6O87 - chain A; structure by X-ray diffraction, 1.75 A resolution.

# Chain A
Name: UDP-glycosyltransferase 76G1
Organism: Stevia rebaudiana
Notes: EC 2.4.1.-
UniProtKB: Q6VAB4 (U76G1_STERE); residues 1-458 here = UniProt positions 1-458
Sequence (458 residues; each row starts with the number of its first residue):
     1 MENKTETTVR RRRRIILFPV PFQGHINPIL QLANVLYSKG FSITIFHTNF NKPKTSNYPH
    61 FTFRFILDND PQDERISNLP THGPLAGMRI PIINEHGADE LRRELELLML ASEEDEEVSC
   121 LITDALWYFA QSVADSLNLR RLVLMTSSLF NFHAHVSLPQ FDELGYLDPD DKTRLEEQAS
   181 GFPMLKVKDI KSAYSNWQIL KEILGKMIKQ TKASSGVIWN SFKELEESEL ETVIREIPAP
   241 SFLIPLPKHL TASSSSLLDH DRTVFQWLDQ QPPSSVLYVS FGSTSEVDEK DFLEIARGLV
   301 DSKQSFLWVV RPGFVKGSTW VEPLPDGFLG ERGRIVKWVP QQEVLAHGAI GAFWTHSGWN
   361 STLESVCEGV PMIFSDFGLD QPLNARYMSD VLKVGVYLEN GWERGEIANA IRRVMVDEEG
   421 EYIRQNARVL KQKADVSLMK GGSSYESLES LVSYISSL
Not modelled in the structure: 1-11, 170-173
Residues lining bound ligands: UDP (uridine-5'-diphosphate): Q23, G24, N27, Y278, S280, G282, S283, T284, V309, W338, V339, Q341, Q342, H356, G358, W359, N360, S361, E364, Q381
Reported in the primary citation:
  - binding site for UDP: H260, S283, T284, W338, V339, Q341, H356, N360, S361, E364
  - catalytic residues: H25, D124 (by similarity / conservation)
  - specificity-determining residues: L126, M145, S147, N151, H155, L379 (by similarity / conservation)
  - mutagenesis - H25A, T146N, D380A, Q381A: abolished catalytic activity
  - mutagenesis - L126I (750-fold), M145F, M145W (750-fold), T146A (80-fold), S147A (170-fold), S147N (170-fold), S147T (170-fold), N151A (3- to 15-fold), N151Q (3- to 15-fold), H155A (3- to 15-fold), H155R (25-fold), H155W (25-fold), L200I, L204I, M207F, M207W (13-fold), L379I (3- to 15-fold): decreased catalytic activity

# Summary
Ligands of chain A: UDP. The paper reports catalytic residues H25 and D124; L126I, M145F and M145W, among
others, reduce catalytic activity; 21 substitutions were tested in all.
Chain A is UDP-glycosyltransferase 76G1 (Stevia rebaudiana); the structure, Crystal Structure of UDP-dependent
glucosyltransferases (UGT) from Stevia rebaudiana in complex with UDP, was determined by X-ray diffraction
together with 6O86 and 6O88 from the same study.
